PDB entry 6RDA | electron microscopy, 3.04 A resolution | chains 6 and M of the 13 polymer chains in the assembly

# Chain 6
Molecule: Mitochondrial ATP synthase subunit ASA6
Organism: Polytomella sp. Pringsheim 198.80
UniProtKB: D7P897 (D7P897_9CHLO); residue numbers follow UniProt; this construct covers 1-151
Amino-acid sequence (151 residues; each row starts with the number of its first residue):
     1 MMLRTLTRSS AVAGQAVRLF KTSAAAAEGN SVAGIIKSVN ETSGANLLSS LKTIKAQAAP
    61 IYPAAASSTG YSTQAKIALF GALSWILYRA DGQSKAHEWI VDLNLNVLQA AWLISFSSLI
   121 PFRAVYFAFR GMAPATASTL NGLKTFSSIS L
Disordered / not traced: 1-27

# Chain M
Molecule: Mitochondrial ATP synthase subunit 6
Organism: Polytomella sp. Pringsheim 198.80
UniProtKB: H8PGG3 (H8PGG3_9CHLO); residue numbers follow UniProt; this construct covers 1-327
Amino-acid sequence (327 residues; row label = number of the first residue in the row):
     1 MSVLSSVSMG SRIGSSLLGR SSAYLAQCGF STRSNLNGSI DTSSSVFQAL SSDNENKPAA
    61 SPLNVKLPGM SCSSILLPKT SRIAVPFGNQ TMAMSSVRDV KTGSLPTNFL TGVYRFWRSQ
   121 NPAEKPHDPV NDRLLPAVVD ASDKRASIGT WATTFFCTII SCNLLGLMPF NEAPTSGLGF
   181 ATGLGVSVWA TATILGLSKT GFKFPGHFIP GGTPWPMAFI FVPLETISYT FRAVSLGVRL
   241 WVNMLAGHTL LHILTGMALA LPFSLGFFSM VPATFGVCCL LSALVGLEYL VAVLQSGVFS
   301 ILSTVYVGEF NHDKFIGPAA KIVKKIH
Disordered / not traced: 1-94, 206-218, 325-327
Ion coordination: Zn2+: H248, H252
From the paper describing this entry:
  - catalytic residues: H248, E288 (proposed by the authors, not directly observed)

# How chain 6 and chain M interact
Pairs across the interface - 44 pairs, chain 6 then chain M:
  W85(6) - N171(M)  hydrogen bond
  I86(6) - F170(M)  hydrophobic
  R89(6) - F170(M)  hydrogen bond (side chain-backbone)
  R89(6) - N171(M)
  R89(6) - E172(M)  salt bridge
  A90(6) - F170(M)  hydrophobic
  Q93(6) - F170(M)
  E98(6) - H252(M)  salt bridge
  I100(6) - L259(M)
  V101(6) - H252(M)
  V101(6) - T255(M)
  D102(6) - H252(M)  salt bridge
  N104(6) - L259(M)
  L105(6) - H248(M)
  L105(6) - L251(M)  hydrophobic
  L105(6) - H252(M)
  N106(6) - P169(M)
  N106(6) - F170(M)  hydrogen bond (side chain-backbone)
  L108(6) - L281(M)  hydrophobic
  L108(6) - V285(M)
  Q109(6) - G166(M)  hydrogen bond (side chain-backbone)
  Q109(6) - L167(M)
  Q109(6) - M168(M)
  Q109(6) - P169(M)
  W112(6) - S282(M)  hydrogen bond (side chain-backbone)
  W112(6) - V285(M)
  W112(6) - G286(M)
  W112(6) - Y289(M)  hydrophobic
  L113(6) - L167(M)
  L113(6) - Y289(M)
  F116(6) - Y289(M)  hydrophobic
  Y126(6) - L105(M)  hydrophobic
  F129(6) - L105(M)  hydrophobic
  F129(6) - N108(M)
  R130(6) - G103(M)
  R130(6) - N108(M)
  M132(6) - N108(M)
  M132(6) - F109(M)
  M132(6) - G112(M)
  A133(6) - N108(M)
  A133(6) - T111(M)
  P134(6) - R115(M)
  T136(6) - G103(M)
  T136(6) - N108(M)
Other interface residues (no listed pair), chain 6 (25 interface residues in all): A110
Other interface residues (no listed pair), chain M (26 interface residues in all): V113, G256

# Overview
Chain 6 and chain M form an interface of 25 and 26 residues respectively; the contacts include 5 hydrogen
bonds and 3 salt bridges. Polar contacts include R89(6)-E172(M), E98(6)-H252(M) and D102(6)-H252(M). The Zn2+
site is built by H248(M) and H252(M). From the paper: catalytic residues H248(M) and E288(M).
Here chain 6 is Mitochondrial ATP synthase subunit ASA6 and chain M is Mitochondrial ATP synthase subunit 6,
both from Polytomella sp. Pringsheim 198.80. Entry 6RDA (CryoEM structure of Polytomella F-ATP synthase,
Primary rotary state 1, monomer-masked refinement) was determined by electron microscopy (same publication as
6RD4, 6RD5, 6RD6, 6RD7, 6RD8, 6RD9 and 46 further entries).
